Entry 6B2C (X-ray diffraction, 2.00 A resolution); this record covers chains A and B of the 3 polymer chains in the assembly.

# Chain A (and B)
Protein: Macrophage migration inhibitory factor
From: Homo sapiens
Notes: EC 5.3.2.1, 5.3.3.12; chain B of this document is another copy of the same molecule, construct and numbering; everything in this record applies to it too
UniProt: P14174 (MIF_HUMAN); residues 1-114 here correspond to UniProt positions 2-115 (UniProt number = residue number + 1)
Amino-acid sequence (114 residues; each row starts with the number of its first residue):
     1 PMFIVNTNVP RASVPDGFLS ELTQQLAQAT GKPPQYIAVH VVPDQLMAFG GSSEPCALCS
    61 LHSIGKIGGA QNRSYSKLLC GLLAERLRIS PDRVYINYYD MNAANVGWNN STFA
Swiss-Prot annotation at these positions:
  - active site: Pro1 (Proton acceptor)
  - binding site (substrate): Lys32, Ile64, Asn97
  - modified residue: Lys77 (N6-acetyllysine)
What the authors report for this chain:
  - binding site for the ligand C9Y: Lys32, Ile64, Asn97

# Interface between chain A and chain B
Contacting residue pairs (53; chain A residue first):
  Asn6(A) with His40(B)
  Gln45(A) with His40(B), hydrogen bond; Val42(B)
  Leu46(A) with Leu19(B), hydrophobic; His40(B); Val41(B), hydrogen bond (backbone-backbone)
  Met47(A) with Leu19(B); Val39(B); His40(B)
  Ala48(A) with Leu19(B); Ala38(B); Val39(B), hydrogen bond (backbone-backbone)
  Phe49(A) with Gln35(B); Ile37(B)
  Gly50(A) with Pro34(B); Gln35(B); Ile37(B), hydrogen bond (backbone-backbone)
  Leu58(A) with Met2(B), hydrophobic; Ala38(B), hydrophobic; His40(B)
  Ile67(A) with Asn105(B)
  Asn72(A) with Ala104(B), hydrogen bond (side chain-backbone); Asn105(B), hydrogen bond; Thr112(B)
  Arg73(A) with Ser111(B); Thr112(B)
  Ser76(A) with Gly107(B); Asn110(B); Ser111(B), hydrogen bond (side chain-backbone)
  Lys77(A) with Asn110(B), hydrogen bond (side chain-backbone)
  Cys80(A) with Asn110(B)
  Pro91(A) with Asn109(B), hydrogen bond (backbone-backbone); Asn110(B)
  Asp92(A) with Trp108(B), hydrogen bond (backbone-side chain); Asn109(B)
  Val94(A) with Gly107(B); Trp108(B)
  Tyr95(A) with Pro1(B); Tyr36(B), hydrogen bond (side chain-backbone); Gly107(B); Trp108(B); Phe113(B), hydrophobic
  Ile96(A) with Asn105(B); Val106(B); Gly107(B), hydrogen bond (backbone-backbone)
  Asn97(A) with Met2(B); His62(B); Met101(B); Asn105(B)
  Tyr98(A) with Met101(B); Asn105(B), hydrogen bond (backbone-backbone); Gly107(B)
  Tyr99(A) with His62(B), hydrogen bond
Other interface residues (no listed pair), chain A (25 interface residues in all): Gly51, Gly69, Arg93
Other interface residues (no listed pair), chain B (26 interface residues in all): Val14, Thr23

# Overview
The interface between chain A and chain B involves 25 residues on one side and 26 on the other, with 14
hydrogen bonds. Among the polar pairs are Gln45(A)-His40(B), Asn72(A)-Ala104(B) and Asn72(A)-Asn105(B). The
paper reports a binding site for the ligand C9Y at Lys32(A), Ile64(A) and Asn97(A).
Chain A and chain B are both Macrophage migration inhibitory factor (Homo sapiens); the structure, Macrophage
Migration Inhibitory Factor in Complex with a Naphthyridinone Inhibitor (4b), was determined by X-ray
diffraction, deposited together with 6B1C and 6B1K.
